PDB entry 6YOS | X-ray diffraction, 2.75 A resolution | chains B and C of the 3 polymer chains in the assembly

# Chain B
Name: 14-3-3 protein zeta/delta
From: Homo sapiens
Reference sequence: P63104 (1433Z_HUMAN); residues 1-230 here = UniProt positions 1-230
Sequence (235 residues; each row starts with the number of its first residue; numbers below 1 keep their minus sign (Gly-4 is residue -4)):
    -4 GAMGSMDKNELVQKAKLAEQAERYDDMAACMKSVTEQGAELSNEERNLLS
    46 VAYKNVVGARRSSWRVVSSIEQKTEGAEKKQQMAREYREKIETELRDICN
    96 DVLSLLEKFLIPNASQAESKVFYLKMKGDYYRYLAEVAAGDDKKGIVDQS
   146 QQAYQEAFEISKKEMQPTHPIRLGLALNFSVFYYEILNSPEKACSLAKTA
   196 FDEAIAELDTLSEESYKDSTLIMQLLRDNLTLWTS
Disordered / not traced: -4 to 0, 69-72, 205-210, 230
Construct notes: expression tag (-4 to 0)

# Chain C
Name: Glucocorticoid receptor
Reference sequence: P04150 (GCR_HUMAN); numbering as in UniProt; present here: 518-528, 611-623
Sequence (31 residues; row label = number of the first residue in the row; note: 75 numbers in that range are skipped by the numbering (no residue carries them; nothing is unmodelled there)):
   518 KTIVPATLPQL
   604 TPGGGGGRSYRQSSANLLCF
Disordered / not traced: 518-519, 604-612, 622-623
Construct notes: linker (606-610)
Modified / non-standard residues: Thr524 (phosphothreonine; TPO); Ser617 (phosphoserine; SEP)
What the authors report for this chain:
  - post-translational modification sites: Thr524, Ser617
  - conformationally variable residues: Pro526
  - mutagenesis - K518A (6-fold), R614A (12-fold): decreased binding to 14-3-3 protein zeta/delta (chain B)
  - mutagenesis - T524A/S617A: decreased binding to 14-3-3

# Chain B / chain C interface
Pairs across the interface (23):
  Lys49(B) with Thr524(C); Pro526(C)
  Asn50(B) with Leu528(C)
  Arg56(B) with Thr524(C)
  Arg60(B) with Val521(C)
  Lys120(B) with Leu525(C), hydrogen bond (side chain-backbone)
  Arg127(B) with Thr524(C)
  Tyr128(B) with Thr524(C)
  Gly169(B) with Leu525(C)
  Leu172(B) with Ala523(C); Thr524(C); Leu525(C)
  Asn173(B) with Thr524(C); Leu525(C), hydrogen bond (side chain-backbone)
  Val176(B) with Ala523(C); Thr524(C)
  Glu180(B) with Pro522(C)
  Ile217(B) with Leu525(C), hydrophobic
  Leu220(B) with Ala523(C), hydrophobic; Leu525(C), hydrophobic
  Asn224(B) with Pro522(C); Ala523(C), hydrogen bond (side chain-backbone)
  Leu227(B) with Ile520(C), hydrophobic
Interface residues without a listed pair, chain B (21 interface residues in all): Tyr19, Ser45, Asp124, Leu216, Trp228
Interface residues without a listed pair, chain C (9 interface residues in all): Gln527
Interface features reported in the paper:
  - residue pairs: Lys120(B)-Leu525(C) (hydrogen bond), Asn173(B)-Leu525(C) (hydrogen bond)
  - hot spots on chain C (mutagenesis) - P526A (70-fold): decreased binding to 14-3-3 protein zeta/delta (chain B)

# In short
The interface between chain B and chain C involves 21 residues on one side and 9 on the other, with 3 hydrogen
bonds. Polar contacts include Lys120(B)-Leu525(C), Asn173(B)-Leu525(C) and Asn224(B)-Ala523(C). The paper
describes hydrogen bonds between Lys120(B) and Leu525(C) and Asn173(B) and Leu525(C). From the paper: K518A,
R614A and P526A of chain C reduce binding to 14-3-3 protein zeta/delta (chain B); modification sites Thr524(C)
and Ser617(C).
Here chain B is 14-3-3 protein zeta/delta (Homo sapiens) and chain C is Glucocorticoid receptor. Entry 6YOS
(Binary complex of 14-3-3 zeta with Glucocorticoid Receptor (GR) pT524 pS617 peptide) was determined by X-ray
diffraction together with 6YMO and 6YO8 from the same study.
